6DXY - chains A and B; structure by X-ray diffraction, 1.85 A resolution.

== Chain A ==
Name: N-acylethanolamine-hydrolyzing acid amidase subunit alpha
Source organism: Mus musculus
Notes: EC 3.5.1.60
Reference sequence: Q9D7V9 (NAAA_MOUSE); residues 34-130 here = UniProt positions 34-130
Amino-acid sequence (107 residues; each row starts with the number of its first residue):
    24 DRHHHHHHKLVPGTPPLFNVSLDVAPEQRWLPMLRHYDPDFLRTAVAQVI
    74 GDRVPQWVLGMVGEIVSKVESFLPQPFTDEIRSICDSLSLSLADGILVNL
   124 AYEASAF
Unresolved in the structure: 24-33, 129-130
Construct notes: expression tag (24-33); conflict Val47 (Ala in Q9D7V9), Ser112 (Asn in Q9D7V9)
UniProt features mapped onto this chain:
  - glycosylation: Asn42 (N-linked (GlcNAc...) asparagine)
Covalent attachments: N-acetylglucosamine (NAG) linked to Asn42

== Chain B ==
Name: N-acylethanolamine-hydrolyzing acid amidase subunit beta
Source organism: Mus musculus
Notes: EC 3.5.1.60
Reference sequence: Q9D7V9 (NAAA_MOUSE); numbering as in UniProt (aligned over 131-362)
Amino-acid sequence (232 residues; each row starts with the number of its first residue):
   131 CTSIVAQDSQGRIYHGRNLDYPFGKILRKLTADVQFIKNGQIAFTGTTFV
   181 GYVGLWTGQSPHKFTISGDERDKGWWWENMIAALSLGHSPISWLIRKTLS
   231 ESESFEAAVYTLAKTPLIADVYYIVGGTSPKEGVVITRDRGGPADIWPLD
   281 PLNGEWFRVETNYDHWKPAPKVDDRRTPAIKALNATGQAHLNLETLFQVL
   331 SLFPVYNSYTIYTTVMSAAEPDKYLTMIRNPS
Unresolved in the structure: 361-362
Construct notes: conflict Arg142 (His in Q9D7V9), Asp163 (Asn in Q9D7V9), Ser338 (Asn in Q9D7V9)
Modified / non-standard residues: Cys131 (cysteinesulfonic acid; OCS)
UniProt features mapped onto this chain:
  - active site: Cys131 (Nucleophile)
  - site (Important for enzyme activity): Arg147, Asn292
  - glycosylation: Asn314 (N-linked (GlcNAc...) asparagine)
Covalent attachments: N-acetylglucosamine (NAG) linked to Asn314
Ligand contacts: N-acetylglucosamine (NAG; 2-acetamido-2-deoxy-beta-D-glucopyranose): Gln165, Ile167, Gly170

== Chain A / chain B interface ==
Pairs across the interface (104):
  Pro35(A) with Met357(B)
  Gly36(A) with Met357(B); Ile358(B), hydrogen bond (backbone-backbone)
  Thr37(A) with Leu355(B); Thr356(B)
  Pro38(A) with Thr161(B); Ala162(B), hydrophobic; Asp163(B); Thr356(B); Ile358(B), hydrophobic
  Pro39(A) with Thr161(B); Ala162(B); Asp163(B), hydrogen bond (backbone-backbone)
  Leu40(A) with Asp163(B); Gln165(B)
  Phe41(A) with Ala162(B), hydrophobic; Asp163(B), hydrogen bond (backbone-backbone); Val164(B); Gln165(B), hydrogen bond (backbone-backbone)
  Asn42(A) with Gln165(B), hydrogen bond; Ile167(B)
  Val43(A) with Val164(B), hydrophobic; Gln165(B), hydrogen bond (backbone-backbone); Phe166(B); Ile167(B), hydrogen bond (backbone-backbone)
  Ser44(A) with Ile167(B)
  Leu45(A) with Ile167(B), hydrogen bond (backbone-backbone); Lys168(B); Phe174(B), hydrophobic; Arg226(B); Ser230(B)
  Asp46(A) with Lys168(B); Asn169(B), hydrogen bond (side chain-backbone)
  Arg52(A) with Arg226(B)
  Trp53(A) with Phe166(B), hydrophobic; Val183(B); Arg226(B)
  Met56(A) with Ala162(B), hydrophobic; Val164(B), hydrophobic; Val180(B), hydrophobic
  Leu57(A) with Val180(B), hydrophobic
  Tyr60(A) with Val180(B)
  Phe64(A) with Ile156(B), hydrophobic; Lys159(B); Leu160(B), hydrophobic
  Leu65(A) with Leu160(B), hydrophobic; Val180(B), hydrophobic
  Ala68(A) with Ile156(B), hydrophobic; Leu160(B), hydrophobic
  Asp75(A) with Phe153(B)
  Arg76(A) with Tyr151(B), hydrogen bond; Glu200(B), salt bridge; Trp206(B); Trp207(B)
  Trp80(A) with Glu208(B)
  Val81(A) with Trp207(B), hydrophobic
  Met84(A) with Ile211(B), hydrophobic
  Ile88(A) with Trp207(B), hydrophobic; Ile211(B), hydrophobic
  Lys91(A) with Ile211(B), hydrogen bond (side chain-backbone); Leu214(B); Ser215(B), hydrogen bond
  Val92(A) with Leu214(B)
  Phe95(A) with Ser215(B); Leu216(B); Gly217(B)
  Leu96(A) with Leu214(B), hydrophobic; His218(B); Pro220(B), hydrophobic
  Pro97(A) with Trp223(B)
  Pro99(A) with Trp223(B), hydrophobic
  Phe100(A) with Val183(B), hydrophobic; Trp223(B), hydrophobic
  Glu103(A) with Val183(B); Arg226(B), salt bridge
  Ile107(A) with Gly181(B); Val183(B), hydrophobic
  Val121(A) with Tyr182(B)
  Asn122(A) with Gly181(B), hydrogen bond (side chain-backbone); Tyr182(B); Val183(B), hydrogen bond (side chain-backbone)
  Leu123(A) with Trp206(B); Trp207(B); Met210(B); Ile248(B), hydrophobic
  Ala124(A) with Tyr151(B); Trp206(B)
  Tyr125(A) with Tyr151(B), hydrophobic; Leu157(B); Phe179(B), hydrophobic; Tyr182(B), hydrophobic; Trp186(B); Glu200(B)
  Glu126(A) with Tyr182(B); Trp206(B); Pro220(B); Ile221(B), hydrogen bond (side chain-backbone); Ile248(B)
  Ala127(A) with Glu200(B); Asp202(B); Trp206(B)
  Ser128(A) with Glu200(B), hydrogen bond (backbone-side chain); Asp202(B), hydrogen bond (backbone-side chain); Trp206(B)
Interface residues without a listed pair, chain A (48 interface residues in all): Val72, Val77, Pro78, Ile104, Leu120
Interface residues without a listed pair, chain B (50 interface residues in all): Gly170, Gly184, Arg201, Ser222, Ala249, Asp250

== Overview ==
The interface between chain A and chain B involves 48 residues on one side and 50 on the other, with 17
hydrogen bonds and 2 salt bridges. Among the polar pairs are Arg76(A)-Glu200(B), Glu103(A)-Arg226(B) and
Asn42(A)-Gln165(B). Chain B binds N-acetylglucosamine. Covalently linked N-acetylglucosamine: at Asn42(A).
Here chain A is N-acylethanolamine-hydrolyzing acid amidase subunit alpha and chain B is
N-acylethanolamine-hydrolyzing acid amidase subunit beta, both from Mus musculus. Entry 6DXY (Murine
N-acylethanolamine-hydrolyzing acid amidase (NAAA)) was determined by X-ray diffraction together with 6DXX,
6DXZ, 6DY1, 6DY2 and 6DY3 from the same study.
